PDB entry 7PZF | X-ray diffraction, 1.50 A resolution | chains A and B of the 3 polymer chains in the assembly

== Chain A (and B) ==
Protein: OmpK36
Organism: Klebsiella pneumoniae
Notes: engineered mutation(s): T115 and D116 insertion; chain B of this document is another copy of the same molecule, construct and numbering; everything in this record applies to it too
UniProt: D6QLY0 (D6QLY0_KLEPN); the construct has insertions or renumbered stretches relative to UniProt, so the offset changes along the chain: 1-114 = UniProt 22-135; 117-346 = UniProt 136-365
Chain sequence (347 residues; numbered 0 to 346; the number before each row is that of its first residue; numbering starts at 0):
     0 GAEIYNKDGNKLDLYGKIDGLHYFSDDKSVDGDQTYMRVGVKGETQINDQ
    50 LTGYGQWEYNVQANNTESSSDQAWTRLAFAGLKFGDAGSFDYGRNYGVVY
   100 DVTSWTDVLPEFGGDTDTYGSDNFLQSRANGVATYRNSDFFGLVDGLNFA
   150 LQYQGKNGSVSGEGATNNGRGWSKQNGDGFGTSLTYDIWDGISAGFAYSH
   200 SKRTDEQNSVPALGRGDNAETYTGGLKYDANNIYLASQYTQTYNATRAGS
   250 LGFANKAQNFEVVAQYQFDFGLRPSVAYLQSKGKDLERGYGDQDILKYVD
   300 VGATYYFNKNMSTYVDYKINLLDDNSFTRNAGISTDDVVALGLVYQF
Sequence notes: insertion (0, 115-116)
Bound ions: lithium ion site 1: Arg214, Asn243, Asn254; lithium ion site 2: Leu321, Thr334
Ligand contacts:
  - tetradecane (C14), molecule 1: Gly19, His21, Phe23, Leu340, Gly341, Leu342
  - tetradecane (C14), molecule 2: Phe89, Tyr91, Tyr152, Gly154, Asp177
  - tetradecane (C14), molecule 3: Ile232, Leu234, Ala263, Gln264, Tyr265, Pro273, Ser274, Val275

== Interface between chain A and chain B ==
Residue-residue contacts (89; chain A residue first):
  Ile3(A) - Leu13(B)  hydrophobic
  Tyr4(A) - Ala1(B)  hydrophobic
  Tyr4(A) - Glu2(B)
  Asp7(A) - Lys308(B)
  Asn9(A) - Asn309(B)
  Asn9(A) - Tyr344(B)  hydrogen bond
  Lys10(A) - Tyr344(B)
  Leu11(A) - Ala1(B)  hydrophobic
  Leu11(A) - Tyr344(B)
  Leu11(A) - Phe346(B)  hydrophobic
  Gly42(A) - Tyr344(B)
  Glu43(A) - Tyr344(B)  hydrogen bond (backbone-side chain)
  Thr44(A) - Asn307(B)  hydrogen bond
  Thr44(A) - Asn309(B)
  Thr44(A) - Met310(B)
  Gln45(A) - Asn307(B)
  Ile46(A) - Phe306(B)  hydrophobic
  Ile46(A) - Asn307(B)
  Leu50(A) - Phe306(B)  hydrophobic
  Gly52(A) - Met310(B)
  Tyr53(A) - Met310(B)
  Tyr53(A) - Tyr344(B)
  Gly54(A) - Ile17(B)
  Gly54(A) - Tyr344(B)
  Gln55(A) - Ile17(B)
  Trp56(A) - Ile17(B)
  Trp56(A) - Met36(B)  hydrophobic
  Trp56(A) - Val60(B)
  Tyr58(A) - Val60(B)  hydrophobic
  Tyr58(A) - Ala72(B)
  Asp70(A) - Ser69(B)  hydrogen bond
  Trp73(A) - Glu66(B)
  Thr74(A) - Val60(B)
  Thr74(A) - Gln61(B)
  Thr74(A) - Ala62(B)
  Thr74(A) - Glu66(B)
  Arg75(A) - Glu66(B)
  Ala77(A) - Ile17(B)
  Ala77(A) - Thr34(B)
  Ala77(A) - Ala62(B)  hydrophobic
  Phe78(A) - Ile17(B)
  Ala79(A) - Ile17(B)
  Ala79(A) - Leu342(B)
  Ala79(A) - Tyr344(B)
  Gly80(A) - Met310(B)
  Gly80(A) - Leu342(B)
  Leu81(A) - Phe306(B)  hydrophobic
  Leu81(A) - Met310(B)  hydrophobic
  Tyr91(A) - Gly19(B)
  Tyr91(A) - Leu20(B)
  Tyr91(A) - His21(B)  hydrogen bond
  Tyr91(A) - Asp32(B)  hydrogen bond
  Tyr91(A) - Thr34(B)
  Gly92(A) - Thr34(B)
  Arg93(A) - Ala62(B)
  Arg93(A) - Asn64(B)
  Arg93(A) - Glu66(B)  salt bridge
  Ser120(A) - Glu66(B)
  Asp121(A) - Thr65(B)
  Asp121(A) - Glu66(B)
  Arg127(A) - Glu66(B)  salt bridge
  Asn129(A) - Asp32(B)
  Asn129(A) - Ala62(B)  hydrogen bond (side chain-backbone)
  Asn129(A) - Asn63(B)  hydrogen bond (side chain-backbone)
  Asn129(A) - Asn64(B)  hydrogen bond (side chain-backbone)
  Asn129(A) - Thr65(B)
  Gly130(A) - Asp32(B)
  Gly161(A) - Lys27(B)
  Glu162(A) - Lys27(B)  hydrogen bond (backbone-side chain)
  Ala164(A) - Lys27(B)
  Thr165(A) - Lys27(B)
  Thr165(A) - Asp30(B)
  Asn166(A) - Lys27(B)  hydrogen bond (backbone-backbone)
  Asn166(A) - Ser28(B)
  Asn166(A) - Val29(B)
  Asn166(A) - Asp30(B)  hydrogen bond (backbone-backbone)
  Asn166(A) - Gly31(B)
  Asn166(A) - Asp32(B)  hydrogen bond (side chain-backbone)
  Asn166(A) - Gln33(B)  hydrogen bond
  Asn166(A) - Asn63(B)  hydrogen bond
  Asn167(A) - Asp32(B)
  Asn167(A) - Asn63(B)  hydrogen bond (side chain-backbone)
  Asn167(A) - Asn64(B)  hydrogen bond (backbone-side chain)
  Gly168(A) - Asn64(B)  hydrogen bond (backbone-side chain)
  Arg169(A) - Asn63(B)  hydrogen bond (side chain-backbone)
  Arg169(A) - Asn64(B)
  Arg169(A) - Thr65(B)
  Lys173(A) - Thr65(B)
  Lys173(A) - Ser67(B)  hydrogen bond
Also at the interface, not in a pair above, chain A (47 interface residues in all): Lys6, Phe89, Asn156
Also at the interface, not in a pair above, chain B (37 interface residues in all): Ile3, Val343, Gln345

== Summary ==
Chain A and chain B form an interface of 47 and 37 residues respectively; the contacts include 20 hydrogen
bonds and 2 salt bridges. Polar pairs include Arg93(A)-Glu66(B), Arg127(A)-Glu66(B) and Asn9(A)-Tyr344(B).
Ligands of chain A: 3 copies of tetradecane.
Chain A and chain B are both OmpK36 (Klebsiella pneumoniae); the structure, Crystal structure of the OmpK36 TD
insertion chimera from Klebsiella pneumonia, was determined by X-ray diffraction, deposited together with
7Q3T.
